PDB entry 8W9Z | electron microscopy, 3.00 A resolution | chains B and C of the 20 polymer chains in the assembly

Chain B:
Molecule: DNA-directed RNA polymerase subunit beta
Organism: Nicotiana tabacum
Reference sequence: P06271 (RPOB_TOBAC); residue numbers follow UniProt; this construct covers 1-1070
Sequence (1070 residues; each row starts with the number of its first residue):
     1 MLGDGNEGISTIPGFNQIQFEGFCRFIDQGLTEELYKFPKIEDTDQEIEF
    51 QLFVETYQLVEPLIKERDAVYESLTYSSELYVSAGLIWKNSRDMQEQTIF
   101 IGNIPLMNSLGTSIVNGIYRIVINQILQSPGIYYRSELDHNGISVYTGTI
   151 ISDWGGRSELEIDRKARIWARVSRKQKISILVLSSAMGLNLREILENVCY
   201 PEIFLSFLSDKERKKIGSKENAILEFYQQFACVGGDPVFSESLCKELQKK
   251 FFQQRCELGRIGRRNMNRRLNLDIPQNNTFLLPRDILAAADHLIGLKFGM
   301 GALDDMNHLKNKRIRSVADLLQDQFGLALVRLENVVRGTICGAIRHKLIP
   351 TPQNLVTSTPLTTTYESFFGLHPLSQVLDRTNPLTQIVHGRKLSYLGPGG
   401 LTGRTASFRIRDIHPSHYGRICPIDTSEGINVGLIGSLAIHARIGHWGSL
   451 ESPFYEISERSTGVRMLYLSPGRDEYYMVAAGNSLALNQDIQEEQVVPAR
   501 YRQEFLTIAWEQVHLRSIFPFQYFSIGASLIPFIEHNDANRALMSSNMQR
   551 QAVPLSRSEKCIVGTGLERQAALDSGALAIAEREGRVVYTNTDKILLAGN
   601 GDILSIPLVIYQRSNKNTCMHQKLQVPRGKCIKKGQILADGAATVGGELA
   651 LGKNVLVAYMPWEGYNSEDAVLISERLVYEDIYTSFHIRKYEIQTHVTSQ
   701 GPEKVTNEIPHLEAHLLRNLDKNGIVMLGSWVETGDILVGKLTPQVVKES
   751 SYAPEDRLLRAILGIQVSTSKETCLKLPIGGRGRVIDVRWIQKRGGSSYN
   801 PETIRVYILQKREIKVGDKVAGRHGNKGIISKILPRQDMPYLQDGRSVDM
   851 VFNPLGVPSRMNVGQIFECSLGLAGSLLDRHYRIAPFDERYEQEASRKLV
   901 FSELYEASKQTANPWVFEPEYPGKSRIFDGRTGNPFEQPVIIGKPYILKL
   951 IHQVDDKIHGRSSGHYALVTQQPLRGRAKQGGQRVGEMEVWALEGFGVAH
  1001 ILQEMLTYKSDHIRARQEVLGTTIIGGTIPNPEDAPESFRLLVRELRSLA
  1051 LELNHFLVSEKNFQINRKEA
Not modelled in the structure: 1-5, 209-250, 692-717, 740-771, 954-985, 1012-1034, 1070
Ion coordination: Zn2+: E535, H536, E889, S896

Chain C:
Molecule: DNA-directed RNA polymerase subunit gamma
Organism: Nicotiana tabacum
Reference sequence: A0A140G1Q3 (A0A140G1Q3_TOBAC); residues 1-688 here = UniProt positions 1-688
Sequence (688 residues; row label = number of the first residue in the row):
     1 MNNNFSSMIDRYKHQQLRIGSVSPQQISAWATKILPNGEIVGEVTKPYTF
    51 HYKTNKPEKDGLFCERIFGPIKSGICACGNYRVIGDEKEDPKFCEQCGVE
   101 FVDSRIRRYQMGYIKLACPVTHVWYLKRLPSYIANLLDKPLKELEGLVYC
   151 DFSFARPITKKPTFLRLRGLFEYEIQSWKYSIPLFFTTQGFDTFRNREIS
   201 TGAGAIREQLADLDLRIIIENSLVEWEELGEEGHTGNEWEDRKVGRRKDF
   251 LVRRVELAKHFIRTNIEPEWMVLCLLPVLPPELRPIIQIDGGKLMSSDIN
   301 ELYRRVIYRNNTLTDLLTTSRSTPGELVMCQEKLVQEAVDTLLDNGIRGQ
   351 PMRDGHNKVYKSFSDVIEGKEGRFRETLLGKRVDYSGRSVIVVGPSLSLH
   401 RCGLPREIAIELFQTFVIRGLIRQHLASNIGVAKSKIREKEPIVWEILQE
   451 VMQGHPVLLNRAPTLHRLGIQAFQPVLVEGRAICLHPLVCKGFNADFDGD
   501 QMAVHVPLSLEAQVEARLLMFSHMNLLSPAIGDPISVPTQDMLIGLYVLT
   551 SGNHRGICVNRYNPCNRRNYQNQKRSDNSHYKYTKEPFFSNSYDAIGAYR
   601 QKRINLDSPLWLRWRLDQRVIASRETPIEVHYESLGTFYEIYGHYLIVRS
   651 LKKQILFIYIRTTVGHIALYREIEEAIQGFSRAYSSGT
Not modelled in the structure: 1-7, 70-103, 350-385, 568-583, 686-688
Ion coordination: Mg2+: D496, D498, D500

Interface between chain B and chain C:
Contacting residue pairs (81; chain B residue first):
  P661(B) - D541(C)
  E663(B) - P395(C)
  G664(B) - P395(C)
  Y665(B) - V393(C)
  Y665(B) - P395(C)
  D669(B) - F497(C)
  K815(B) - R481(C)
  G817(B) - V390(C)
  K819(B) - D498(C)
  K819(B) - G499(C)
  K827(B) - F497(C)
  K827(B) - D498(C)
  I829(B) - V392(C)  hydrophobic
  I829(B) - F497(C)
  I830(B) - V392(C)
  S831(B) - V393(C)
  L855(B) - Q540(C)
  L855(B) - I544(C)  hydrophobic
  N934(B) - K602(C)
  H952(B) - Q501(C)  hydrogen bond
  Q953(B) - V390(C)
  M988(B) - T464(C)
  E989(B) - N460(C)
  E989(B) - I470(C)
  E989(B) - H505(C)  salt bridge
  A992(B) - R467(C)
  A992(B) - I470(C)  hydrophobic
  L993(B) - I470(C)  hydrophobic
  F996(B) - R467(C)
  F996(B) - L468(C)  hydrophobic
  F996(B) - I470(C)
  F996(B) - N525(C)
  V998(B) - E515(C)
  V998(B) - M520(C)  hydrophobic
  A999(B) - E515(C)
  H1000(B) - E511(C)
  H1000(B) - E515(C)
  I1001(B) - A512(C)
  I1001(B) - E515(C)
  I1001(B) - A516(C)
  I1001(B) - M520(C)  hydrophobic
  E1004(B) - P507(C)
  E1004(B) - L508(C)  hydrogen bond (side chain-backbone)
  E1004(B) - S509(C)
  E1004(B) - A512(C)
  M1005(B) - H505(C)
  E1037(B) - Y109(C)  hydrogen bond
  R1040(B) - Y109(C)
  L1041(B) - L283(C)  hydrophobic
  R1044(B) - Y109(C)  hydrogen bond (side chain-backbone)
  R1044(B) - M111(C)
  R1044(B) - L283(C)
  E1045(B) - L283(C)
  E1045(B) - G346(C)
  R1047(B) - W30(C)
  R1047(B) - M111(C)
  R1047(B) - P277(C)
  S1048(B) - L279(C)
  S1048(B) - Y303(C)
  L1049(B) - G346(C)
  L1049(B) - I347(C)  hydrophobic
  A1050(B) - V22(C)  hydrophobic
  L1051(B) - G20(C)
  E1052(B) - R18(C)
  E1052(B) - I19(C)
  E1052(B) - G20(C)  hydrogen bond (backbone-backbone)
  E1052(B) - V22(C)
  L1053(B) - L17(C)  hydrophobic
  L1053(B) - R18(C)
  L1053(B) - I19(C)  hydrophobic
  N1054(B) - Q16(C)
  N1054(B) - L17(C)
  N1054(B) - R18(C)  hydrogen bond (backbone-backbone)
  H1055(B) - Q16(C)
  H1055(B) - L17(C)
  F1056(B) - Q16(C)  hydrogen bond (backbone-backbone)
  L1057(B) - H14(C)
  V1058(B) - H14(C)  hydrogen bond (backbone-backbone)
  V1058(B) - Q16(C)
  E1060(B) - Y12(C)
  I1065(B) - Q16(C)
Interface residues without a listed pair, chain B (52 interface residues in all): S667, E668, A670, V816, P935, F1039
Interface residues without a listed pair, chain C (62 interface residues in all): R11, Q15, S21, W124, V278, P280, L343, G349, I391, L458, P463, L465, A482, P487, V506, L519, T539

Overview:
Chain B and chain C form an interface of 52 and 62 residues respectively, with 8 hydrogen bonds and 1 salt
bridge. Polar contacts include E989(B)-H505(C), H952(B)-Q501(C) and E1004(B)-L508(C). E535(B), H536(B),
E889(B) and S896(B) form the Zn2+ site. D496(C), D498(C) and D500(C) coordinate Mg2+.
Chain B is DNA-directed RNA polymerase subunit beta and chain C is DNA-directed RNA polymerase subunit gamma,
both from Nicotiana tabacum; the structure, The cryo-EM structure of the Nicotiana tabacum PEP-PAP, was
determined by electron microscopy, deposited together with 8WA0 and 8WA1.
